5S9M - chain A; structure by X-ray diffraction, 1.80 A resolution.

Chain A:
Name: Isoform 2 of Ectonucleotide pyrophosphatase/phosphodiesterase family member 2
From: Rattus norvegicus
Notes: EC 3.1.4.39
UniProtKB: Q64610 (ENPP2_RAT), isoform Q64610-2; residue numbers follow UniProt; this construct covers 28-862
Amino-acid sequence (846 residues; numbered 28 to 873; the number before each row is that of its first residue):
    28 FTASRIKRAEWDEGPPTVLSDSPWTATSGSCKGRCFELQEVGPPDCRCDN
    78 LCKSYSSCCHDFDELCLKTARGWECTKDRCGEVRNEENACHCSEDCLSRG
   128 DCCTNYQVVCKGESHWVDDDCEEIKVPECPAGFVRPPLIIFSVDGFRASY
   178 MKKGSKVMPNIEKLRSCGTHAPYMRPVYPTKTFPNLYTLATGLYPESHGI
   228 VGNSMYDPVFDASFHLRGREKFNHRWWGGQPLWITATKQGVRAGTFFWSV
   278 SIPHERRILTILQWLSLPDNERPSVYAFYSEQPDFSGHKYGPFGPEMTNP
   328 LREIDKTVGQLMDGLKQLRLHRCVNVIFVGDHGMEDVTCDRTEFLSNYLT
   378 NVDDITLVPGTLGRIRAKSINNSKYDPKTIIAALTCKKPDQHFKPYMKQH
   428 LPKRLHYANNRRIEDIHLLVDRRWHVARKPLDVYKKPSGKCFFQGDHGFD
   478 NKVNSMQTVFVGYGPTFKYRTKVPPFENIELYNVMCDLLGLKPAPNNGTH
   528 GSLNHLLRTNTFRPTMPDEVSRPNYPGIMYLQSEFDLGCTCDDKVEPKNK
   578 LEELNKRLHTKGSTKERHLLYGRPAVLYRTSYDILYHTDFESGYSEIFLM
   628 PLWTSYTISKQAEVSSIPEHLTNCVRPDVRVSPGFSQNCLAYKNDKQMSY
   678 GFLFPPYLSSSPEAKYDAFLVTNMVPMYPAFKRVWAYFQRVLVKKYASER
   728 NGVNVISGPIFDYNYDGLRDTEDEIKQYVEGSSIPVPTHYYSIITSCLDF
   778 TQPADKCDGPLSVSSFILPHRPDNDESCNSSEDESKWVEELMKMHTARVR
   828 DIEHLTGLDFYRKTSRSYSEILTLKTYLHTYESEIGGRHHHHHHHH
Unresolved in the structure: 28-50, 574-575, 862-873
Sequence notes: engineered mutation Ala53 (Asn in Q64610), Ala410 (Asn in Q64610), Thr591 (Arg in Q64610); expression tag (863-873)
Swiss-Prot annotation at these positions:
  - motif: Arg126 to Asp128 (Cell attachment site)
  - active site: Thr209 (Nucleophile)
  - binding site (Zn(2+)): Asp171, Thr209, Asp311, His315, Asp358, His359, His474
  - binding site (1-(9Z-octadecenoyl)-sn-glycero-3-phosphate): Thr209, Asn230, Asp311, His474
  - binding site (1-hexadecanoyl-sn-glycero-3-phosphate): Thr209, Asn230, Asp311, His474
  - binding site (1-tetradecanoyl-sn-glycerol 3-phosphate): Thr209, Asn230, Asp311, His474
  - glycosylation (N-linked (GlcNAc...) asparagine): Asn398, Asn524
  - mutagenesis: Phe28 to Ala30 (No effect on secretion), Asp171 (D171N: Abolishes lysophospholipase D activity), Thr209 (T209A: Abolishes lysophospholipase D activity; T209S: 15% of wild-type lysophospholipase D activity), Asp311 (D311N: Abolishes lysophospholipase D activity), His315 (H315Q: 20% of wild-type lysophospholipase D activity), Lys430 (K430A: Impaired secretion. No effect on lysophospholipase activity)
Cystine bridges: Cys58-Cys75, Cys62-Cys93, Cys73-Cys86, Cys79-Cys85, Cys102-Cys119, Cys107-Cys137, Cys117-Cys130, Cys123-Cys129, Cys148-Cys194, Cys156-Cys350, Cys366-Cys468, Cys413-Cys805, Cys566-Cys666, Cys568-Cys651, Cys774-Cys784
Covalently attached groups: N-acetylglucosamine (NAG) linked to Asn524
Ion coordination: Zn2+ site 1: Asp171, Thr209, Asp358, His359; Ca2+ site 1: Asp171, Thr209, Asp358; Zn2+ site 2: Asp311, His315, His474 (together with YV1); Ca2+ site 2: Tyr669, Asp672, Met675; Ca2+ site 3: Asp739, Asn741, Asp743, Leu745, Asp747; Na+: Asn801, Ser804, Ser807
Ligand contacts:
  - : Asp171, Gly172, Thr209, Asp311, Asp358, His359, His474
  - YV1 ((3,5-dichlorophenyl)methyl (3aR,8aS)-2-(1H-benzotriazole-5-carbonyl)octahydropyrrolo[3,4-d]azepine-6(1H)-carboxylate): Ile167, Ser169, Asp171, Thr209, Phe210, Leu213, Tyr214, Leu216, Ala217, Asn230, Leu243, Trp260, Phe273, Phe274, Trp275, Ala304, Tyr306, Asp311, His315, His474
What the authors report for this chain:
  - binding site for YV1: Trp275

In short:
Bound to chain A: compound YV1 and compounds CA/ZN. N-acetylglucosamine is covalently linked to Asn524. The
Zn2+ site 1 is built by Asp171, Thr209, Asp358 and His359. From UniProt: active-site residue Thr209, 7
Zn2+-binding residues, 4 residues binding 1-(9Z-octadecenoyl)-sn-glycero-3-phosphate and 4 residues binding
1-hexadecanoyl-sn-glycero-3-phosphate. The paper reports a binding site for YV1 at Trp275.
Chain A is Isoform 2 of Ectonucleotide pyrophosphatase/phosphodiesterase family member 2 (Rattus norvegicus);
the structure, AUTOTAXIN, (3,5-dichlorophenyl)methyl
(3aS,8aR)-2-(1H-benzotriazole-5-carbonyl)-1,3,3a,4,5,7,8,8a-octahydropyrrolo[3,4-d]azepine-6-carboxylate,
1.80A, P212121, Rfree=21.1%, was determined by X-ray diffraction, deposited together with 5S9L and 5S9N.
